4KH1 - chains B and D of the 4 polymer chains in the assembly; structure by X-ray diffraction, 2.20 A resolution.

# Chain B (and D)
Protein: Aspartate carbamoyltransferase regulatory chain
From: Escherichia coli
Notes: EC 2.1.3.2; chain D of this document is another copy of the same molecule, construct and numbering; everything in this record applies to it too
UniProt: E8Y329 (E8Y329_ECOKO); numbering as in UniProt (aligned over 1-153)
Sequence (153 residues; numbered 1 to 153; the number before each row is that of its first residue):
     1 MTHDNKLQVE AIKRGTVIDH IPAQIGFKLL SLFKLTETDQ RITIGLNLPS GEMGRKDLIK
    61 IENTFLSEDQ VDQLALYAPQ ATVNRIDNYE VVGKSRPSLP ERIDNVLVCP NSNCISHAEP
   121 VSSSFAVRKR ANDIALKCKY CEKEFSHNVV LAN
Not modelled in the structure: 1-6
Bound ions: Zn2+: Cys109, Cys114, Cys138, Cys141
Ligand contacts:
  - CTP (cytidine-5'-triphosphate): Leu7, Glu10, Ala11, Ile12, Val17, Asp19, His20, Leu58, Lys60, Thr82, Asn84, Ile86, Tyr89, Val91, Lys94
  - UTP (uridine 5'-triphosphate): Leu7, Gln8, Val9, Asp19, His20, Leu48, Pro49, Ser50, Gly51, Glu52, Lys56, Leu58, Lys60

# Interface between chain B and chain D
Residue-residue contacts (48; chain B residue first):
  Leu7(B) - Glu10(D)
  Gln8(B) - Gln8(D)
  Gln8(B) - Val9(D)
  Gln8(B) - Glu10(D)  hydrogen bond (backbone-backbone)
  Gln8(B) - Ile12(D)
  Gln8(B) - Arg41(D)  hydrogen bond
  Gln8(B) - Thr43(D)
  Gln8(B) - Glu62(D)  hydrogen bond
  Val9(B) - Gln8(D)
  Glu10(B) - Gln8(D)  hydrogen bond (backbone-backbone)
  Glu10(B) - Glu10(D)
  Ala11(B) - Gln8(D)
  Gln24(B) - Thr36(D)  hydrogen bond (side chain-backbone)
  Gln24(B) - Thr38(D)  hydrogen bond (side chain-backbone)
  Phe27(B) - Phe27(D)  hydrophobic
  Phe27(B) - Leu30(D)  hydrophobic
  Phe27(B) - Ser31(D)
  Phe27(B) - Thr36(D)
  Leu30(B) - Phe27(D)  hydrophobic
  Ser31(B) - Phe27(D)
  Thr36(B) - Gln24(D)  hydrogen bond (backbone-side chain)
  Thr36(B) - Phe27(D)
  Thr36(B) - Leu46(D)
  Thr38(B) - Gln24(D)  hydrogen bond (backbone-side chain)
  Thr38(B) - Asn47(D)  hydrogen bond (backbone-side chain)
  Asp39(B) - Asn47(D)
  Asp39(B) - Arg55(D)  hydrogen bond (backbone-side chain)
  Gln40(B) - Asn47(D)  hydrogen bond (backbone-side chain)
  Arg41(B) - Leu46(D)
  Arg41(B) - Asn47(D)
  Arg41(B) - Leu48(D)
  Arg41(B) - Pro49(D)
  Ile42(B) - Ile44(D)
  Ile42(B) - Gly45(D)
  Ile42(B) - Leu46(D)  hydrogen bond (backbone-backbone)
  Thr43(B) - Ile44(D)
  Ile44(B) - Ile42(D)
  Ile44(B) - Thr43(D)
  Ile44(B) - Ile44(D)  hydrogen bond (backbone-backbone)
  Ile44(B) - Leu46(D)  hydrophobic
  Gly45(B) - Ile42(D)
  Leu46(B) - Thr36(D)
  Leu46(B) - Arg41(D)
  Leu46(B) - Ile42(D)  hydrogen bond (backbone-backbone)
  Asn47(B) - Thr38(D)  hydrogen bond (side chain-backbone)
  Asn47(B) - Asp39(D)  hydrogen bond (side chain-backbone)
  Asn47(B) - Gln40(D)  hydrogen bond (side chain-backbone)
  Pro49(B) - Arg41(D)
Other interface residues (no listed pair), chain B (23 interface residues in all): Glu37, Leu48
Other interface residues (no listed pair), chain D (26 interface residues in all): Leu7, Ala11, Glu37

# In short
23 residues of chain B and 26 residues of chain D are in contact, with 17 hydrogen bonds. Polar contacts
include Gln8(B)-Arg41(D), Gln8(B)-Glu62(D) and Gln24(B)-Thr36(D). Chain B binds CTP and UTP. Cys109(B),
Cys114(B), Cys138(B) and Cys141(B) form the Zn2+ site.
Chain B and chain D are both Aspartate carbamoyltransferase regulatory chain (Escherichia coli); the
structure, The R state structure of E. coli ATCase with CTP,UTP, and Magnesium bound, was determined by X-ray
diffraction, deposited together with 4KGV, 4KGX and 4KGZ.
